PDB entry 9FNH | X-ray diffraction, 1.92 A resolution | chains A and C of the 5 polymer chains in the assembly

== Chain A (and C) ==
Molecule: Glycoside hydrolase family 71
From: Aspergillus nidulans FGSC A4
Notes: chain C of this document is another copy of the same molecule, construct and numbering; everything in this record applies to it too
UniProtKB: G5EB58 (G5EB58_EMENI); residues 22-431 here = UniProt positions 22-431
Amino-acid sequence (430 residues; each row starts with the number of its first residue):
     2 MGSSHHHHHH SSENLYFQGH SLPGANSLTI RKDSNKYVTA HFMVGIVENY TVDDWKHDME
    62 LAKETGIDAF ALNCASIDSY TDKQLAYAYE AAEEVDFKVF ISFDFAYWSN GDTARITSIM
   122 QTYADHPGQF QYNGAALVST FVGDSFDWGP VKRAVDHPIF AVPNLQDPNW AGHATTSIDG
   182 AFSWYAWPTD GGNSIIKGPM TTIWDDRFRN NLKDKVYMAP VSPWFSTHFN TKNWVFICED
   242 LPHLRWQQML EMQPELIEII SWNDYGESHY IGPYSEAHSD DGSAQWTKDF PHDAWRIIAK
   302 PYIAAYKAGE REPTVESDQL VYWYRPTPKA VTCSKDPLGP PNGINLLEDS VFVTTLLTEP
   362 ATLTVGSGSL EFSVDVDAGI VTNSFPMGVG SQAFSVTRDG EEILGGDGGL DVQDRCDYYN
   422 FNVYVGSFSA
Unresolved in the structure: 2-34
Disulfide bonds: Cys334-Cys417
Construct notes: initiating methionine (2); expression tag (3-21)
Reported in the primary citation:
  - catalytic residues: Asp265
  - catalytic residues: Glu268 (proposed by the authors, not directly observed)
  - binding site for alpha-D-glucopyranose: Gly193, Asn194, Asp265
  - conformationally variable residues (loop rearrangement): Gly193, Asn194
  - mutagenesis - D265A, E268A: decreased catalytic activity

== Interface between chain A and chain C ==
Pairs across the interface - 14 pairs, chain A then chain C:
  Glu94(A) - Asn384(C)
  Glu94(A) - Ser385(C)  hydrogen bond (side chain-backbone)
  Asp97(A) - Glu349(C)
  Asp97(A) - Ser351(C)
  Asp126(A) - Glu372(C)
  Asp126(A) - Phe373(C)
  Asp126(A) - Ser374(C)  hydrogen bond (backbone-backbone)
  His127(A) - Ser374(C)
  His127(A) - Val375(C)
  Pro128(A) - Phe373(C)  hydrophobic
  Pro128(A) - Ser374(C)
  Pro128(A) - Val375(C)
  Pro128(A) - Ser385(C)
  Pro128(A) - Phe386(C)  hydrophobic
Interface residues without a listed pair, chain A (9 interface residues in all): Lys64, Lys99, Gly135, His158
Interface residues without a listed pair, chain C (11 interface residues in all): Leu371, Pro387

== Summary ==
The interface between chain A and chain C involves 9 residues on one side and 11 on the other, with 2 hydrogen
bonds. Polar contacts include Glu94(A)-Ser385(C) and Asp126(A)-Ser374(C). The paper reports catalytic residues
Asp265(A) and Glu268(A); D265A and E268A of chain A reduce catalytic activity.
Both chains are Glycoside hydrolase family 71 (Aspergillus nidulans FGSC A4). Entry 9FNH (The glycoside
hydrolase family 71 (GH71) member AnGH71C from Aspergillus nidulans in complex with nigerotetraose) was
determined by X-ray diffraction together with 9FNF and 9FNG from the same study.
